PDB entry 4K96 | X-ray diffraction, 2.08 A resolution | chains A and E of the 3 polymer chains in the assembly

[Chain A]
Protein: Cyclic GMP-AMP synthase
Organism: Mus musculus
Notes: EC 2.7.7.-; fragment: c-terminal domain
UniProtKB: Q8C6L5 (CGAS_MOUSE); residues 147-507 here = UniProt positions 147-507
Sequence (362 residues; row label = number of the first residue in the row):
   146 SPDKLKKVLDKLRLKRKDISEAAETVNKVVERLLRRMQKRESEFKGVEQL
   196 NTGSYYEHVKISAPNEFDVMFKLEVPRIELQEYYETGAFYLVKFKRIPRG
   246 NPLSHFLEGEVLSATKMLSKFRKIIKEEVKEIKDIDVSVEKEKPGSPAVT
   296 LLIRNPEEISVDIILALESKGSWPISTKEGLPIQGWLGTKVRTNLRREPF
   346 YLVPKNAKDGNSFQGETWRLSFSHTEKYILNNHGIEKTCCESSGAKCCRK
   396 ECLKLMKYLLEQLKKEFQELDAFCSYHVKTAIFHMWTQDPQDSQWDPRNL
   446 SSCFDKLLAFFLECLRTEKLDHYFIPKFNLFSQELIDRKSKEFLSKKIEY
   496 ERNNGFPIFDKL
Not modelled in the structure: 146-148, 241-242, 506-507
Sequence notes: expression tag (146)
Bound ions: Zn2+: His-378, Cys-384, Cys-385, Cys-392
Curated features (UniProtKB/Swiss-Prot):
  - region: Lys-372 to Lys-395 (DNA-binding)
  - motif: Leu-154 to Leu-159 (Nuclear export signal), Asp-281 to Ser-291 (Nuclear localization signal)
  - binding site (GTP): Thr-197, Asp-307, Arg-364 to Glu-371
  - binding site (ATP): Ser-199, Glu-371, Lys-402, Ser-420 to Lys-424
  - binding site (Mg(2+)): Glu-211, Asp-213, Asp-307
  - binding site (2',3'-cGAMP): Asp-213, Gly-290, Asp-307, Lys-350, Arg-364 to Ser-366
  - binding site (Zn(2+)): His-378, Cys-384, Cys-385, Cys-392
  - site: Arg-241 (Arginine-anchor), Asp-307, Ile-308 (Cleavage)
  - modified residue: Lys-156 (N6-lactoyllysine), Glu-176 (PolyADP-ribosyl glutamic acid), Ser-199 (Phosphoserine), Tyr-201 (Phosphotyrosine), Glu-272 (5-glutamyl polyglutamate), Ser-291 (Phosphoserine), Glu-302 (5-glutamyl glutamate), Lys-372 (N6-acetyllysine), Lys-382 (N6-acetyllysine), Lys-402 (N6-acetyllysine), Ser-420 (Phosphoserine), Lys-491 (N6-methyllysine)
  - lipidation (S-palmitoyl cysteine): Cys-392, Cys-393, Cys-459
  - cross-link (Glycyl lysine isopeptide (Lys-Gly)): Lys-217 (interchain with G-Cter in SUMO), Lys-271 (interchain with G-Cter in ubiquitin), Lys-335 (interchain with G-Cter in SUMO), Lys-372 (interchain with G-Cter in SUMO), Lys-382 (interchain with G-Cter in SUMO), Lys-399 (interchain with G-Cter in ubiquitin), Lys-402 (interchain with G-Cter in ubiquitin), Lys-409 (interchain with G-Cter in ubiquitin), Lys-410 (interchain with G-Cter in ubiquitin), Lys-464 (interchain with G-Cter in SUMO)
What the authors report for this chain:
  - conformationally variable residues (loop rearrangement): Gly-198, Ser-199, Glu-211, Asp-213, Asp-307
  - binding site for DNA-f (chain E): Arg-161
  - mutagenesis - R158A/R161A/K395A, S165A/N172A/K372A, N196A/Y200A/K372A, E211A: abolished catalytic activity
  - mutagenesis - R158A/R161A/K395A, S165A/N172A/K372A, N196A/Y200A/K372A, G198P, E211A, D213A, D307A, E371A/K424A, K402A/S420A: abolished signaling
  - mutagenesis - R161A, S199A: unchanged catalytic activity
  - mutagenesis - R161A: unchanged signaling
  - mutagenesis - S165A/N172A/Y200A, G198A, G198A/S199A, S199A, R364A/Y421A, R364A, E371A, K402A, S420A, Y421A, K424A: decreased signaling
  - mutagenesis - S199A: decreased catalytic activity

[Chain E]
Molecule: DNA-f
Sequence (17 nucleotides; each row starts with the number of its first residue):
     1 AAATTGCCGAAGACGAA

[Interface between chain A and chain E]
Contacting residue pairs - 14 pairs, chain A then chain E:
  Arg-158(A) with DG12(E), salt bridge to the phosphate
  Leu-159(A) with DG12(E), sugar contact
  Lys-160(A) with DA13(E), salt bridge to the phosphate
  Arg-161(A) with DA11(E), base contact; DG12(E), hydrogen bond to the phosphate; DA13(E), hydrogen bond to the phosphate
  Arg-180(A) with DA3(E), salt bridge to the phosphate
  His-203(A) with DA10(E), phosphate contact; DA11(E), salt bridge to the phosphate
  Asn-376(A) with DA10(E), sugar contact
  Cys-385(A) with DA10(E), phosphate contact
  Glu-386(A) with DA10(E), phosphate contact
  Lys-395(A) with DA10(E), phosphate contact; DA11(E), salt bridge to the phosphate
Other interface residues (no listed pair), chain A (13 interface residues in all): Ile-164, Ser-387, Lys-399

[Overview]
The interface between chain A and chain E involves 13 residues on one side and 5 on the other, with 2 hydrogen
bonds and 5 salt bridges. Polar contacts include Arg-161(A)/DG12(E), Arg-161(A)/DA13(E) and
Arg-158(A)/DG12(E). The paper reports a binding site for DNA-f (chain E) at Arg-161(A); S165A/N172A/Y200A,
G198A and G198A/S199A of chain A, among others, reduce signaling; 21 substitutions were tested in all.
Chain A is Cyclic GMP-AMP synthase (Mus musculus) and chain E is DNA-f; the structure, Structure of Binary
Complex of cGAS with Bound dsDNA, was determined by X-ray diffraction, deposited together with 4K97, 4K98,
4K99, 4K9A and 4K9B.
